Entry 3VQL (X-ray diffraction, 1.90 A resolution); this record covers chains A and B.

Chain A (and B):
Name: Small heat shock protein StHsp14.0
Organism: Sulfolobus tokodaii
Notes: engineered mutation(s): deletion of 8 C-terminal residues; chain B of this document is another copy of the same molecule, construct and numbering; everything in this record applies to it too
UniProt: Q970D9 (Q970D9_SULTO); residue numbers follow UniProt; this construct covers 1-115
Amino-acid sequence (115 residues; row label = number of the first residue in the row):
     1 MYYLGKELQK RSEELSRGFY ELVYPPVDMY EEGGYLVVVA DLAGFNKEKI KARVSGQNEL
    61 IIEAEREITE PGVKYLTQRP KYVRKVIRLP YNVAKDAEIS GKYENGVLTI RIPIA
Not modelled in the structure: 1-9 (chain B: 1-2)

How chain A and chain B interact:
Pairs across the interface (90; chain A residue first):
  Lys10(A) with Tyr3(B)
  Leu15(A) with Tyr3(B), hydrophobic
  Arg17(A) with Asp28(B), salt bridge
  Phe19(A) with Leu8(B), hydrophobic
  Tyr20(A) with Val23(B), hydrogen bond (side chain-backbone); Pro26(B), hydrophobic; Lys85(B), hydrogen bond
  Val23(A) with Leu8(B), hydrophobic; Tyr20(B), hydrogen bond (backbone-side chain)
  Tyr24(A) with Asp41(B), hydrogen bond
  Pro26(A) with Tyr20(B), hydrophobic; Tyr24(B), hydrophobic; Gln78(B); Arg79(B)
  Val27(A) with Leu76(B); Gln78(B), hydrogen bond (backbone-backbone)
  Asp28(A) with Arg17(B), salt bridge; Ile68(B); Glu70(B); Leu76(B); Thr77(B); Gln78(B), hydrogen bond (side chain-backbone); Arg79(B), salt bridge
  Met29(A) with Lys74(B); Tyr75(B), hydrogen bond (backbone-backbone); Leu76(B), hydrogen bond (backbone-backbone)
  Tyr30(A) with Glu70(B); Pro71(B); Val73(B)
  Glu31(A) with Pro71(B); Gly72(B); Val73(B), hydrogen bond (backbone-backbone)
  Glu32(A) with Pro71(B)
  Val39(A) with Arg79(B)
  Asp41(A) with Tyr24(B), hydrogen bond; Ala43(B); Arg66(B), salt bridge; Arg79(B), salt bridge
  Leu42(A) with Ala43(B)
  Ala43(A) with Asp41(B); Leu42(B); Ala43(B); Asn105(B); Gly106(B)
  Gly44(A) with Asn105(B), hydrogen bond (backbone-backbone); Val107(B)
  Phe45(A) with Asn105(B), hydrogen bond (backbone-side chain)
  Arg66(A) with Asp41(B), salt bridge
  Ile68(A) with Asp28(B)
  Glu70(A) with Asp28(B); Tyr30(B)
  Pro71(A) with Tyr30(B); Glu32(B)
  Gly72(A) with Glu31(B)
  Val73(A) with Tyr30(B); Glu31(B), hydrogen bond (backbone-backbone)
  Lys74(A) with Met29(B)
  Tyr75(A) with Met29(B), hydrogen bond (backbone-backbone); Glu31(B); Pro90(B), hydrophobic; Tyr91(B), hydrogen bond
  Leu76(A) with Val27(B); Asp28(B); Met29(B), hydrogen bond (backbone-backbone); Ile87(B), hydrophobic
  Thr77(A) with Asp28(B)
  Gln78(A) with Pro26(B); Val27(B), hydrogen bond (backbone-backbone); Asp28(B), hydrogen bond (backbone-side chain); Lys85(B), hydrogen bond
  Arg79(A) with Pro26(B); Asp28(B), salt bridge; Val39(B); Asp41(B), salt bridge
  Lys85(A) with Tyr20(B), hydrogen bond; Gln78(B)
  Ile87(A) with Leu76(B), hydrophobic
  Pro90(A) with Tyr75(B), hydrophobic
  Tyr91(A) with Tyr75(B)
  Tyr103(A) with Asn105(B)
  Asn105(A) with Ala43(B); Gly44(B), hydrogen bond (backbone-backbone); Phe45(B), hydrogen bond (side chain-backbone); Tyr103(B); Gly106(B)
  Gly106(A) with Ala43(B); Asn105(B); Gly106(B)
  Val107(A) with Gly44(B); Arg79(B)
Also at the interface, not in a pair above, chain A (43 interface residues in all): Pro25, Leu36, Pro80
Also at the interface, not in a pair above, chain B (42 interface residues in all): Phe19, Pro25, Pro80

Overview:
43 residues of chain A and 42 residues of chain B are in contact; the contacts include 22 hydrogen bonds and 8
salt bridges. Polar contacts include Arg17(A)-Asp28(B), Asp28(A)-Arg79(B) and Asp41(A)-Arg66(B).
Chain A and chain B are both Small heat shock protein StHsp14.0 (Sulfolobus tokodaii); the structure, Small
heat shock protein hsp14.0 of C-terminal deletion variant, was determined by X-ray diffraction, deposited
together with 3VQK and 3VQM.
